Entry 8SVD (X-ray diffraction, 3.49 A resolution); this record covers chains A and B of the 6 polymer chains in the assembly.

Chain A:
Protein: DarR
Source organism: Mycolicibacterium baixiangningiae
Amino-acid sequence (209 residues; row label = number of the first residue in the row; numbers below 1 keep their minus sign (Gly-2 is residue -2)):
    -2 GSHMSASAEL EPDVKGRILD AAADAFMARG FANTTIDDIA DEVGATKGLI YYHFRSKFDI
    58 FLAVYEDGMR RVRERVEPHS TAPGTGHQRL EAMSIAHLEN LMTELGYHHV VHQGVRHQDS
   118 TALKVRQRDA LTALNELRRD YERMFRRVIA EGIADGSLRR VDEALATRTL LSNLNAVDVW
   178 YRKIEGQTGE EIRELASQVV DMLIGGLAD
Unresolved in the structure: -2 to 9, 115-117
From the paper describing this entry:
  - binding site for the 20-nt DNA strand: Lys44
  - binding site for the 20-nt DNA strand (chain B): Gly45

Chain B:
Molecule: 20-nt DNA strand
Sequence (20 nucleotides; numbered 8 to 27; the number before each row is that of its first residue):
     8 TAGATACTCC GGAGTATCTA
Unresolved in the structure: 8

Chain A / chain B interface:
Contacting residue pairs - 7 pairs, chain A then chain B:
  Ala42(A) - DC14(B)  phosphate contact
  Thr43(A) - DC14(B)  phosphate contact
  Thr43(A) - DT15(B)  base contact
  Gly45(A) - DC14(B)  base contact
  Leu46(A) - DC14(B)  hydrogen bond to the phosphate
  Tyr49(A) - DT12(B)  hydrogen bond to the phosphate
  Tyr49(A) - DA13(B)  phosphate contact
Also at the interface, not in a pair above, chain A (6 interface residues in all): His50
Also at the interface, not in a pair above, chain B (5 interface residues in all): DA11

In short:
The interface between chain A and chain B involves 6 residues on one side and 5 on the other; the contacts
include 2 hydrogen bonds. Polar contacts include Leu46(A)-DC14(B) and Tyr49(A)-DT12(B). From the paper: a
binding site for the 20-nt DNA strand at Lys44(A); a binding site for the 20-nt DNA strand (chain B) at
Gly45(A).
Here chain A is DarR (Mycolicibacterium baixiangningiae) and chain B is a 20-nt DNA strand. Entry 8SVD
(Structure of M. baixiangningiae DarR-DNA complex reveals novel dimer-of-dimers DNA binding) was determined by
X-ray diffraction, deposited together with 8SUK, 8SV6, 8SVA and 8T5Y.
